Entry 9E2W (electron microscopy, 3.30 A resolution); this record covers chains 2 and F of the 15 polymer chains in the assembly.

Chain 2:
Molecule: DNA replication licensing factor MCM2
Source organism: Saccharomyces cerevisiae W303
Notes: EC 3.6.4.12
Reference sequence: P29469 (MCM2_YEAST); residue numbers follow UniProt; this construct covers 1-868
Amino-acid sequence (868 residues; row label = number of the first residue in the row):
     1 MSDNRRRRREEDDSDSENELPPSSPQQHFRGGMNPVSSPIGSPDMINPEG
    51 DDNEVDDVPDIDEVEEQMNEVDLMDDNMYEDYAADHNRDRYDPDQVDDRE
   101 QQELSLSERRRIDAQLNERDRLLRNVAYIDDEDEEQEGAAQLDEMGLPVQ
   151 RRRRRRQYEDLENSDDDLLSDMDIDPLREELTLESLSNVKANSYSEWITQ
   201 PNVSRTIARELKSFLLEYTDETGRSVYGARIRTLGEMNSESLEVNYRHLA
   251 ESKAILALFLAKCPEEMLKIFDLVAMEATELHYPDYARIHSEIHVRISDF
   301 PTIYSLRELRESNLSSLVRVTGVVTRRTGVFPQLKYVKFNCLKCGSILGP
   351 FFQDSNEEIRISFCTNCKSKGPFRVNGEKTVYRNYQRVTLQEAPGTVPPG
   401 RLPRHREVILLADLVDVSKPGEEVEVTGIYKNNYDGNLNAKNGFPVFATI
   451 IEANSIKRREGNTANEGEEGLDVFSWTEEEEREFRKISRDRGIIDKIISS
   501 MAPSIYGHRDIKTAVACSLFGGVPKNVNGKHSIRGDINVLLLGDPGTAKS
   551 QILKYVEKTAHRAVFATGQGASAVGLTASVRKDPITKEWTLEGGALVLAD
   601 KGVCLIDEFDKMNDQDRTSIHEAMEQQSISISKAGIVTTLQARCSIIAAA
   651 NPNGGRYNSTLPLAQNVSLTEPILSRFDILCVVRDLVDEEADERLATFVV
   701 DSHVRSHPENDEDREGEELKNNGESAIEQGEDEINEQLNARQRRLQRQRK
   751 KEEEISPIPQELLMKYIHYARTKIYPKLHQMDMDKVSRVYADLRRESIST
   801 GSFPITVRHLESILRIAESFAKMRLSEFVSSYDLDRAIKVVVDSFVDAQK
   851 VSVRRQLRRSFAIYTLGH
Disordered / not traced: 1-173, 711-738, 866-868
Metal / ion sites: Zn2+: Cys341, Cys364; Mg2+: Ser550 (together with ADP)
Residues lining bound ligands:
  - ADP (adenosine-5'-diphosphate): Ser504, Ile505, Tyr506, Gly507, His508, Asp544, Pro545, Gly546, Thr547, Ala548, Lys549, Ser550, Gln551, Leu695, Val699
  - ATP (adenosine-5'-triphosphate): His531, Glu625, Gln626, Pro672, Arg676, Val807, Arg808, Glu811
Swiss-Prot annotation at these positions:
  - zinc finger: Cys341 to Cys367 (C4-type)
  - motif: Ser675 to Asp678 (Arginine finger)
  - binding site (ATP): Gly543 to Ser550
  - modified residue (Phosphoserine): Ser14, Ser16, Ser23, Ser164, Ser170

Chain F:
Molecule: Leading strand DNA template
Sequence (48 nucleotides; each row starts with the number of its first residue):
    15 TCGTGCTGAGTGATATCTGCTTTGGGTGGGTGGGTGGGTTGAGGCAAT

Interface between chain 2 and chain F:
Pairs across the interface (20):
  Gln333(2) - DT45(F)  base contact
  Tyr385(2) - DT45(F)  hydrogen bond to the base
  Arg387(2) - DT45(F)  hydrogen bond to the base
  Asn437(2) - DG47(F)  hydrogen bond to the phosphate
  Lys441(2) - DG48(F)  phosphate contact
  Lys441(2) - DG50(F)  salt bridge to the phosphate
  Ser572(2) - DA60(F)  hydrogen bond to the phosphate
  Val574(2) - DC59(F)  phosphate contact
  Val574(2) - DA60(F)  phosphate contact
  Ser579(2) - DC59(F)  phosphate contact
  Val580(2) - DG58(F)  phosphate contact
  Val580(2) - DC59(F)  hydrogen bond to the phosphate
  Lys582(2) - DA56(F)  hydrogen bond to the base
  Ile585(2) - DG44(F)  sugar contact
  Trp589(2) - DG57(F)  sugar contact
  Trp589(2) - DG58(F)  sugar contact
  Lys633(2) - DG58(F)  phosphate contact
  Lys633(2) - DC59(F)  salt bridge to the phosphate
  Ala634(2) - DG57(F)  phosphate contact
  Ala634(2) - DG58(F)  hydrogen bond to the phosphate
Other interface residues (no listed pair), chain 2 (15 interface residues in all): Ser355
Other interface residues (no listed pair), chain F (11 interface residues in all): DG46

In short:
15 residues of chain 2 face 11 of chain F across their interface; the contacts include 7 hydrogen bonds and 2
salt bridges. Polar contacts include Tyr385(2)-DT45(F), Arg387(2)-DT45(F) and Lys582(2)-DA56(F). Chain 2 binds
ADP and ATP.
Chain 2 is DNA replication licensing factor MCM2 (Saccharomyces cerevisiae W303) and chain F is Leading strand
DNA template; the structure, Cryo-EM structure of yeast CMG helicase stalled at G4-containing DNA template,
state 1, was determined by electron microscopy (same publication as 9E2Y, 9E2Z and 9E2X).
